6JW2 - chains A and I of the 3 polymer chains in the assembly; structure by X-ray diffraction, 3.03 A resolution.

== Chain A ==
Protein: TAL effector
From: Xanthomonas campestris pv. armoraciae
Sequence (498 residues; numbered 230 to 727; the number before each row is that of its first residue):
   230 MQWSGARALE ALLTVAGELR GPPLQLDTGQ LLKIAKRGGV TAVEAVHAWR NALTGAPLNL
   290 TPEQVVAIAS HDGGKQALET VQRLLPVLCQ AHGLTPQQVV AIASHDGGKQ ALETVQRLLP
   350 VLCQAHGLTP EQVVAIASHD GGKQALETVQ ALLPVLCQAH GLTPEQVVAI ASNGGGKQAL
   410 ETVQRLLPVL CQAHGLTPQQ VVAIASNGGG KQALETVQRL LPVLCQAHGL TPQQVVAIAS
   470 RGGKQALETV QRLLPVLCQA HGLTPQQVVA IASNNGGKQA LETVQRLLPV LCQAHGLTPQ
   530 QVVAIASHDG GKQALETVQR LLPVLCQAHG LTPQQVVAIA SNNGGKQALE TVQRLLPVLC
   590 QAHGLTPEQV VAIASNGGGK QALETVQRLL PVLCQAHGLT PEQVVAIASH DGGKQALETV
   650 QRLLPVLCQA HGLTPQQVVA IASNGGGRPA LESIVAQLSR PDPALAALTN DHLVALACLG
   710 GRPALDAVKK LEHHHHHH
Disordered / not traced: 723-727

== Chain I ==
Molecule: 17-nt DNA strand
Sequence (17 nucleotides; each row starts with the number of its first residue; numbers below 1 keep their minus sign (DT-2 is residue -2)):
    -2 TGTCCCTTXG CGTCTCT
Modified / non-standard residues: 5HC (2'-deoxy-5-(hydroxymethyl)cytidine 5'-(dihydrogen phosphate)) at position 6

== Chain A / chain I interface ==
Residue-residue contacts - 77 pairs, chain A then chain I:
  Gln231(A) with DT-2(I), phosphate contact
  Gly268(A) with DG-1(I), phosphate contact
  Val269(A) with DG-1(I), hydrogen bond to the phosphate
  Thr270(A) with DG-1(I), sugar contact; DT0(I), phosphate contact
  Asp301(A) with DT0(I), base contact; DC1(I), hydrogen bond to the base
  Gly302(A) with DT0(I), phosphate contact; DC1(I), phosphate contact
  Lys304(A) with DT0(I), phosphate contact
  Gln305(A) with DT0(I), hydrogen bond to the phosphate; DC1(I), phosphate contact
  Asp335(A) with DC2(I), hydrogen bond to the base
  Gly336(A) with DC1(I), phosphate contact; DC2(I), phosphate contact
  Lys338(A) with DC1(I), phosphate contact
  Gln339(A) with DC1(I), hydrogen bond to the phosphate; DC2(I), phosphate contact
  Asp369(A) with DC3(I), hydrogen bond to the base
  Gly370(A) with DC2(I), phosphate contact; DC3(I), phosphate contact
  Lys372(A) with DC2(I), phosphate contact
  Gln373(A) with DC2(I), hydrogen bond to the phosphate; DC3(I), phosphate contact
  Gly403(A) with DT4(I), base contact
  Gly404(A) with DC3(I), phosphate contact; DT4(I), phosphate contact
  Lys406(A) with DC3(I), phosphate contact
  Gln407(A) with DC3(I), hydrogen bond to the phosphate; DT4(I), phosphate contact
  Gly437(A) with DT5(I), base contact
  Gly438(A) with DT4(I), sugar contact; DT5(I), phosphate contact
  Lys440(A) with DT4(I), phosphate contact
  Gln441(A) with DT4(I), hydrogen bond to the phosphate; DT5(I), phosphate contact
  Lys473(A) with DT5(I), phosphate contact
  Gln474(A) with DT5(I), hydrogen bond to the phosphate; 5HC_6(I), phosphate contact
  Asn504(A) with 5HC_6(I), base contact; DG7(I), hydrogen bond to the base
  Gly505(A) with 5HC_6(I), phosphate contact; DG7(I), phosphate contact
  Lys507(A) with 5HC_6(I), phosphate contact
  Gln508(A) with 5HC_6(I), hydrogen bond to the phosphate; DG7(I), phosphate contact
  Asp538(A) with DC8(I), hydrogen bond to the base
  Gly539(A) with DG7(I), phosphate contact; DC8(I), phosphate contact
  Lys541(A) with DG7(I), phosphate contact
  Gln542(A) with DG7(I), hydrogen bond to the phosphate; DC8(I), phosphate contact
  Asn572(A) with DC8(I), base contact; DG9(I), hydrogen bond to the base
  Gly573(A) with DC8(I), phosphate contact; DG9(I), phosphate contact
  Lys575(A) with DC8(I), phosphate contact
  Gln576(A) with DC8(I), hydrogen bond to the phosphate; DG9(I), phosphate contact
  Gly606(A) with DT10(I), base contact
  Gly607(A) with DT10(I), phosphate contact
  Lys609(A) with DG9(I), phosphate contact
  Gln610(A) with DG9(I), hydrogen bond to the phosphate
  Asp640(A) with DT10(I), base contact; DC11(I), hydrogen bond to the base
  Gly641(A) with DT10(I), phosphate contact; DC11(I), phosphate contact
  Lys643(A) with DT10(I), phosphate contact
  Gln644(A) with DT10(I), hydrogen bond to the phosphate
  Gly674(A) with DT12(I), base contact
  Gly675(A) with DT12(I), phosphate contact
  Arg677(A) with DC11(I), salt bridge to the phosphate
  Pro678(A) with DC11(I), phosphate contact
  Arg711(A) with DC11(I), hydrogen bond to the phosphate; DT12(I), salt bridge to the phosphate
  Pro712(A) with DT12(I), phosphate contact; DC13(I), phosphate contact
Also at the interface, not in a pair above, chain A (56 interface residues in all): Arg266, Gly267, Gly303, Gly337

== In short ==
56 residues of chain A face 16 of chain I across their interface; the contacts include 20 hydrogen bonds and 2
salt bridges. Polar pairs include Asp301(A)-DC1(I), Asp335(A)-DC2(I) and Asp369(A)-DC3(I).
Here chain A is TAL effector (Xanthomonas campestris pv. armoraciae) and chain I is a 17-nt DNA strand. Entry
6JW2 (Universal RVD R* accommodates 5hmC via water-mediated interactions) was determined by X-ray diffraction
together with 6JVZ, 6JW0, 6JW1, 6JW3, 6JW4 and 6JW5 from the same study.
